3J1F - chains G and H of the 18 polymer chains in the assembly; structure by electron microscopy, 6.20 A resolution (low resolution: residue-level contacts below are approximate; hydrogen-bond / salt-bridge calls are withheld).

[Chain G (and H)]
Protein: Chaperonin beta subunit
From: Acidianus tengchongensis
Notes: chain H of this document is another copy of the same molecule, construct and numbering; everything in this record applies to it too
Reference sequence: Q877H2 (Q877H2_9CREN); residues 1-553 here = UniProt positions 1-553
Sequence (553 residues; row label = number of the first residue in the row):
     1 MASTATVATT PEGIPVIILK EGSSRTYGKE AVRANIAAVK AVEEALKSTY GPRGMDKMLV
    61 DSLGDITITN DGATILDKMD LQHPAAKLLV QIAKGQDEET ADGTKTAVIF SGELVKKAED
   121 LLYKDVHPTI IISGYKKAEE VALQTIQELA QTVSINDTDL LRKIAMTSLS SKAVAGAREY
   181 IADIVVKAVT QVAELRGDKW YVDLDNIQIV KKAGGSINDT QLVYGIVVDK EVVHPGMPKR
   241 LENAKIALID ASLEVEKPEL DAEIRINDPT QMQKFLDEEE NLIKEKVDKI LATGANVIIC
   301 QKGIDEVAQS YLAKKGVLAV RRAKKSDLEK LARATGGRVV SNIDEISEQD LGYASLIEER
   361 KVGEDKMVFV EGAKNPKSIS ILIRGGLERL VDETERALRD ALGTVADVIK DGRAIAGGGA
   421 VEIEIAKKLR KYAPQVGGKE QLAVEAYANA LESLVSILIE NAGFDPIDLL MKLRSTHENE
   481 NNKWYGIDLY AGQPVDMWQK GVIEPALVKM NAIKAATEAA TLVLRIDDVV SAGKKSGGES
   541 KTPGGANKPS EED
Disordered / not traced: 1-27, 533-553
Metal / ion sites: Mg2+: Asp102 (together with ATP)
Residues lining bound ligands: ATP: Tyr50, Gly51, Pro52, Ala101, Asp102, Gly103, Thr104, Lys105, Thr106, Gly417, Gly418, Leu458, Ile487, Asp488, Leu489, Tyr490, Met497, Val502, Glu504, Lys509

[Interface between chain G and chain H]
Residue-residue contacts (31):
  Pro84(G) with Met58(H); Val60(H); Ile66(H)
  Ala85(G) with Met58(H)
  Leu88(G) with Ile66(H); Ile68(H)
  Pro128(G) with Met55(H)
  Thr129(G) with Arg53(H); Ala462(H)
  Leu524(G) with Met55(H)
  Arg525(G) with Gly54(H); Met55(H); Asp56(H)
  Ile526(G) with Asp56(H); Met58(H); Ile68(H)
  Asp527(G) with Ser48(H); Met55(H); Asp56(H); Lys57(H)
  Asp528(G) with Lys57(H); Met58(H)
  Val529(G) with Met58(H); Val60(H)
  Val530(G) with Met58(H); Leu59(H); Val60(H)
  Ser531(G) with Val60(H)
  Ala532(G) with Val60(H); Asp61(H); Ser62(H)
Also at the interface, not in a pair above, chain H (15 interface residues in all): Asn461

[In short]
The interface between chain G and chain H involves 14 residues on one side and 15 on the other. Ligands of
chain G: ATP.
Chain G and chain H are both Chaperonin beta subunit (Acidianus tengchongensis); the structure, Cryo-EM
structure of 9-fold symmetric rATcpn-beta in ATP-binding state, was determined by electron microscopy (same
publication as 3J1B, 3J1C and 3J1E).
